PDB entry 5JUE | X-ray diffraction, 1.65 A resolution | chains L and H

# Chain L
Protein: light chain of UIC2 Fab
Organism: Mus musculus
Notes: antibody fragment or engineered binder
Chain sequence (220 residues; each row starts with the number of its first residue; a row labelled like 27A-27E holds insertion residues (27A, then the next letters in order)):
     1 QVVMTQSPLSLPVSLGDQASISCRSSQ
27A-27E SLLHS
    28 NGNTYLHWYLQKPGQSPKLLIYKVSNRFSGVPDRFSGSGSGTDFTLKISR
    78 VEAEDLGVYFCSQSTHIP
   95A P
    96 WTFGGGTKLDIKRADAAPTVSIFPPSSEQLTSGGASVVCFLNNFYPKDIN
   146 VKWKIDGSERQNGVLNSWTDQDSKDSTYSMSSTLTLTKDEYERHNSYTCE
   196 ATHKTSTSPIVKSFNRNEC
Disulfides: Cys-23/Cys-88, Cys-134/Cys-194

# Chain H
Protein: heavy chain of UIC2 Fab
Organism: Mus musculus
Notes: antibody fragment or engineered binder
Chain sequence (225 residues; numbered 1 to 216 plus 9 insertion-coded residues; the number before each row is that of its first residue; a row labelled like 82A-82C holds insertion residues (82A, then the next letters in order)):
     1 EVQLQESGPELVKTGASVKISCKASGYSFSNYYIHWVKQSHGKSLEWIGF
    51 IS
   52A C
    53 YNGATFYNQKFKGKATFTVDNSSSTAYMKF
82A-82C NSL
    83 TFEDSAVYYCARLPIQFG
100A-100E NFYPM
   101 DYWGQGTTVTVSSAKTTAPSVYPLAPVCGDTTGSSVTLGCLVKGYFPEPV
   151 TLTWNSGSLSSGVHTFPAVLQSDLYTLSSSVTVTSSTWPSQSITCNVAHP
   201 ASSTKVDKKIEPRGPT
Disulfides: Cys-22/Cys-92, Cys-140/Cys-195

# Interface between chain L and chain H
Inter-chain disulfides: Cys-214(L)/Cys-128(H)
Contacting residue pairs - 84 pairs, chain L then chain H:
  Gln-1(L) / Lys-62(H)
  His-27D(L) / Phe-100B(H)
  Asn-28(L) / Phe-100B(H)
  Tyr-32(L) / Phe-100B(H)  hydrophobic
  His-34(L) / Pro-100D(H)
  Tyr-36(L) / Pro-100D(H)
  Tyr-36(L) / Met-100E(H)  hydrogen bond (side chain-backbone)
  Tyr-36(L) / Trp-103(H)
  Gln-38(L) / Gln-39(H)  hydrogen bond
  Gln-38(L) / Tyr-91(H)  hydrogen bond
  Ser-43(L) / Trp-103(H)
  Ser-43(L) / Gly-104(H)
  Ser-43(L) / Gln-105(H)
  Pro-44(L) / Tyr-91(H)
  Pro-44(L) / Trp-103(H)
  Pro-44(L) / Gly-104(H)
  Leu-46(L) / Pro-100D(H)  hydrophobic
  Leu-46(L) / Asp-101(H)
  Tyr-49(L) / Pro-100D(H)  hydrophobic
  Phe-55(L) / Tyr-100C(H)
  Phe-55(L) / Asp-101(H)
  Phe-55(L) / Tyr-102(H)
  Phe-87(L) / Leu-45(H)  hydrophobic
  Ser-91(L) / Phe-100B(H)  hydrogen bond (side chain-backbone)
  Thr-92(L) / Phe-100B(H)
  Ile-94(L) / Asn-100A(H)
  Ile-94(L) / Phe-100B(H)  hydrophobic
  Pro-95(L) / Trp-47(H)  hydrophobic
  Pro-95(L) / Phe-58(H)  hydrophobic
  Pro-95A(L) / Trp-47(H)  hydrophobic
  Trp-96(L) / His-35(H)
  Trp-96(L) / Trp-47(H)
  Trp-96(L) / Phe-50(H)  hydrophobic
  Trp-96(L) / Leu-95(H)
  Trp-96(L) / Met-100E(H)  hydrophobic
  Phe-98(L) / Ser-44(H)
  Phe-98(L) / Leu-45(H)  hydrophobic
  Phe-98(L) / Trp-103(H)  hydrophobic
  Gly-99(L) / Ser-44(H)
  Gly-100(L) / Ser-44(H)  hydrogen bond (backbone-side chain)
  Ser-116(L) / Thr-137(H)
  Ile-117(L) / Val-127(H)
  Phe-118(L) / Leu-124(H)
  Phe-118(L) / Ala-125(H)
  Phe-118(L) / Thr-137(H)
  Pro-119(L) / Val-127(H)
  Pro-119(L) / Arg-213(H)  hydrogen bond (backbone-side chain)
  Pro-120(L) / Arg-213(H)  hydrogen bond (backbone-side chain)
  Ser-121(L) / Tyr-122(H)
  Ser-121(L) / Pro-123(H)
  Glu-123(L) / Val-121(H)
  Glu-123(L) / Tyr-122(H)
  Glu-123(L) / Lys-208(H)  salt bridge
  Gln-124(L) / Tyr-122(H)
  Ser-127(L) / Tyr-122(H)
  Ser-131(L) / Leu-141(H)
  Ser-131(L) / Lys-143(H)
  Val-133(L) / Leu-124(H)  hydrophobic
  Phe-135(L) / Gly-139(H)
  Phe-135(L) / Phe-166(H)  hydrophobic
  Phe-135(L) / Ser-178(H)
  Phe-135(L) / Ser-179(H)
  Phe-135(L) / Ser-180(H)
  Asn-137(L) / His-164(H)
  Asn-137(L) / Phe-166(H)
  Asn-137(L) / Ser-180(H)  hydrogen bond
  Asn-138(L) / His-164(H)  hydrogen bond
  Leu-160(L) / Val-169(H)  hydrophobic
  Leu-160(L) / Gln-171(H)
  Asn-161(L) / Val-169(H)
  Ser-162(L) / Phe-166(H)
  Ser-162(L) / Pro-167(H)  hydrogen bond (side chain-backbone)
  Ser-162(L) / Val-169(H)
  Trp-163(L) / Pro-167(H)
  Thr-164(L) / Phe-166(H)
  Lys-169(L) / Ser-161(H)  hydrogen bond
  Ser-174(L) / His-164(H)  hydrogen bond
  Ser-174(L) / Phe-166(H)
  Met-175(L) / Phe-166(H)
  Ser-176(L) / Phe-166(H)
  Ser-176(L) / Ser-178(H)  hydrogen bond
  Thr-180(L) / Lys-143(H)
  Cys-214(L) / Cys-128(H)  disulfide
  Cys-214(L) / Pro-215(H)  hydrophobic
Other interface residues (no listed pair), chain L (50 interface residues in all): Gly-41, Gln-42, Phe-209
Other interface residues (no listed pair), chain H (49 interface residues in all): Val-37, Pro-126, Gly-129, Leu-138, Thr-165, Gly-214
The authors on this interface:
  - interface residues, chain H: Cys-128(H)

# In short
The interface between chain L and chain H involves 50 residues on one side and 49 on the other; the contacts
include 1 disulfide bond, 13 hydrogen bonds and 1 salt bridge. Among the polar pairs are
Glu-123(L)/Lys-208(H), Tyr-36(L)/Met-100E(H) and Gln-38(L)/Gln-39(H). The paper reports the interface residue
Cys-128(H).
Chain L is light chain of UIC2 Fab and chain H is heavy chain of UIC2 Fab, both from Mus musculus; the
structure, Crystal Structure of UIC2 Fab, was determined by X-ray diffraction.
